PDB entry 6K15 | electron microscopy, 3.40 A resolution | chains M and I of the 13 polymer chains in the assembly

== Chain M ==
Name: Chromatin structure-remodeling complex subunit RSC9
From: Saccharomyces cerevisiae S288C
UniProtKB: Q03124 (RSC9_YEAST); numbering as in UniProt (aligned over 1-581)
Chain sequence (581 residues; row label = number of the first residue in the row):
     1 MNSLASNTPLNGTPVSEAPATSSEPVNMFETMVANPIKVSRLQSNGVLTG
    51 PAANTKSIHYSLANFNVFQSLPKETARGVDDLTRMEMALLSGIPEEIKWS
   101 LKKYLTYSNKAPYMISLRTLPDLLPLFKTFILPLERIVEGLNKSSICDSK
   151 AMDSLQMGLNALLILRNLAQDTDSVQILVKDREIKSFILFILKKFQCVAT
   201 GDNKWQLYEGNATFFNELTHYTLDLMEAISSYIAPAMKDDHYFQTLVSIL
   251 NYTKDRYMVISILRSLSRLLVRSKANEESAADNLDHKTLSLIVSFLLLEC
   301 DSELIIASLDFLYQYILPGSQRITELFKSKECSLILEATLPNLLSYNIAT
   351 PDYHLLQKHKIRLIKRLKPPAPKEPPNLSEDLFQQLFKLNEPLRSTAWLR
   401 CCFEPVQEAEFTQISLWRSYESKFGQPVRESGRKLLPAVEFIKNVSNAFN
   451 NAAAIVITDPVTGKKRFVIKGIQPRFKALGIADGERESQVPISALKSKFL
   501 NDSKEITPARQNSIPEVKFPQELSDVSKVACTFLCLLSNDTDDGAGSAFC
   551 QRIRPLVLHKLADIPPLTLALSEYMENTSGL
Not modelled in the structure: 1-28, 50-57, 361-518, 579-581

== Chain I ==
Name: Chromatin structure-remodeling complex protein RSC6
From: Saccharomyces cerevisiae S288C
UniProtKB: P25632 (RSC6_YEAST); numbering as in UniProt (aligned over 1-483)
Chain sequence (483 residues; row label = number of the first residue in the row):
     1 MVTQTNPVPVTYPTDAYIPTYLPDDKVSNLADLKKLIEMDSRLDLYLTRR
    51 RLDTSINLPTNTKTKDHPPNKEMLRIYVYNTTESSPRSDSGTPADSGKTT
   101 WTLRIEGKLLHESANGKHPFSEFLEGVAVDFKRLKPLGMGKKRKRDSSLS
   151 LPLNLQQPEYNDQDSTMGDNDNGEDEDSAEAESREEIVDALEWNYDENNV
   201 VEFDGIDIKRQGKDNLRCSITIQLRGVDGGKVQYSPNLATLIGMQTGSVN
   251 DAVYSIYKYILINNLFVTEQTEAQDGSNDAEDSSNENNNKNGAGDDDGVE
   301 GSTPKDKPELGEVKLDSLLQKVLDTNAAHLPLMNVVQTVNKLVSPLPPII
   351 LDYTIDLSKDTTYGATTLDVDVSHILHQPQPQPNLQKEEETDAEDTAKLR
   401 EITKLALQLNSSAQKYQFFHELSLHPRETLTHYLWSSKQNELVLQGDQYF
   451 NEDAARTSDIYSNNNNDRSLMGNISLLYSQGRL
Not modelled in the structure: 1-2, 57-215, 269-307, 354-392

== Interface between chain M and chain I ==
Pairs across the interface (61; chain M residue first):
  K143(M) - E421(I)
  K143(M) - H425(I)
  S144(M) - E428(I)  hydrogen bond (side chain-backbone)
  S144(M) - T429(I)
  I146(M) - H432(I)
  C147(M) - E428(I)  hydrogen bond (side chain-backbone)
  C147(M) - T431(I)
  C147(M) - W435(I)
  D148(M) - W435(I)
  S149(M) - W435(I)
  M152(M) - W435(I)  hydrophobic
  G201(M) - T20(I)
  Q206(M) - Y21(I)
  L207(M) - Q417(I)  hydrogen bond (backbone-side chain)
  Y208(M) - Q417(I)
  Y208(M) - F418(I)
  Y208(M) - E421(I)
  E209(M) - Q414(I)
  E209(M) - Q417(I)
  Y252(M) - Y17(I)
  K254(M) - D15(I)  salt bridge
  K254(M) - Y17(I)  hydrogen bond (backbone-side chain)
  R256(M) - N6(I)
  S294(M) - L45(I)
  L297(M) - L45(I)  hydrophobic
  E299(M) - L52(I)
  C300(M) - T3(I)
  C300(M) - Q4(I)
  C300(M) - T5(I)
  C300(M) - N6(I)
  D301(M) - T5(I)
  D301(M) - P7(I)
  S302(M) - T5(I)  hydrogen bond (backbone-backbone)
  L334(M) - R49(I)
  I335(M) - R49(I)
  A338(M) - L52(I)
  N342(M) - L52(I)
  N347(M) - T5(I)  hydrogen bond
  Y353(M) - V249(I)  hydrophobic
  Y353(M) - N250(I)
  L356(M) - G229(I)
  L356(M) - V249(I)  hydrophobic
  K360(M) - V227(I)
  F519(M) - M333(I)  hydrophobic
  F519(M) - V336(I)
  F519(M) - Q337(I)
  Q521(M) - M333(I)
  L556(M) - I56(I)  hydrophobic
  L558(M) - Y254(I)
  L558(M) - L261(I)  hydrophobic
  H559(M) - Y254(I)
  L561(M) - Y257(I)
  A562(M) - V253(I)
  P565(M) - L332(I)  hydrophobic
  P565(M) - M333(I)  hydrophobic
  T568(M) - Y257(I)
  T568(M) - F266(I)
  T568(M) - L310(I)
  L569(M) - L310(I)
  L569(M) - G311(I)
  S572(M) - L310(I)
Other interface residues (no listed pair), chain M (46 interface residues in all): N142, V198, T253, D255, R554, M575
Other interface residues (no listed pair), chain I (40 interface residues in all): D53, K258

== Overview ==
46 residues of chain M and 40 residues of chain I are in contact, with 6 hydrogen bonds and 1 salt bridge.
Polar pairs include K254(M)-D15(I), S144(M)-E428(I) and C147(M)-E428(I).
Chain M is Chromatin structure-remodeling complex subunit RSC9 and chain I is Chromatin structure-remodeling
complex protein RSC6, both from Saccharomyces cerevisiae S288C; the structure, RSC substrate-recruitment
module, was determined by electron microscopy together with 6KW3 and 6KW4 from the same study.
